PDB entry 8PIA | X-ray diffraction, 2.80 A resolution | chains F and B of the 4 polymer chains in the assembly

== Chain F ==
Molecule: Chains: F
Notes: engineered mutation(s): NM_175914.5 c.-181G>T (g.42984264)
Sequence (21 nucleotides; each row starts with the number of its first residue):
   401 ATACGTTAAA GAGTAAACAG T

== Chain B ==
Protein: Hepatocyte nuclear factor 1-alpha
Organism: Homo sapiens
UniProtKB: P20823 (HNF1A_HUMAN); numbering as in UniProt (aligned over 83-279)
Amino-acid sequence (198 residues; row label = number of the first residue in the row):
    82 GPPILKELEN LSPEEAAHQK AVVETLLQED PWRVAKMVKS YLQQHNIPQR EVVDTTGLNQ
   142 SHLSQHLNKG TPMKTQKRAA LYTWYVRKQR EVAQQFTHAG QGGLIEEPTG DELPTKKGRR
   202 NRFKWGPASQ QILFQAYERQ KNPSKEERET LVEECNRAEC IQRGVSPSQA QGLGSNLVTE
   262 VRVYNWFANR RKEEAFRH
Unresolved in the structure: 82-93, 181-200, 277-279
Sequence notes: expression tag (82)
Curated features (UniProtKB/Swiss-Prot):
  - DNA-binding region: Gly-199 to His-279 (Homeobox)
  - region (Interaction with DNA): Gln-130 to Glu-132, His-143 to Asn-149, Lys-155 to Lys-158, Arg-203 to Trp-206, Arg-263 to Tyr-265, Asn-270 to Lys-273
  - motif: Lys-197 to Lys-205 (Nuclear localization signal)
  - modified residue (Phosphoserine): Ser-93, Ser-247
  - cross-link: Lys-117 (Glycyl lysine isopeptide (Lys-Gly) (interchain with G-Cter in ubiquitin))
  - natural variant: Leu-107 (L107R: In MODY3), Lys-117 (K117E: In MODY3; uncertain significance), Tyr-122 (Y122C: In MODY3), Asn-127 (N127Y: In a hepatocellular carcinoma sample), Ile-128 (I128N: In MODY3; uncertain significance), Pro-129 (P129T: In MODY3; uncertain significance), Arg-131 (R131Q: In MODY3; R131W: In MODY3), Val-133 (V133M: In MODY3), Ser-142 (S142F: In MODY3), His-143 (H143Y: In MODY3), Lys-158 (K158N: In MODY3; uncertain significance), Arg-159 (R159Q: In MODY3; R159W: In MODY3), 20 further natural variant entries in UniProt
  - mutagenesis: Lys-117 (K117R: Strong loss of SPOP-mediated ubiquitination), Asn-127 (N127W: Abolishes transcription activation), Glu-132 (E132K: Abolishes transcription activation), Phe-177 (F177S: No significant effect on transcription activation), Ile-186 (I186Q: No effect on transcription activation), Thr-190 (T190Q: No effect on transcription activation), Asn-202 (N202D: Reduces transcription activation by 70%), Val-246 (V246D: Reduces transcription activation by 75%), Asn-257 (N257W: Reduces transcription activation by 70%)
Reported in the primary citation:
  - binding site for Chains: E: Lys-273

== How chain F and chain B interact ==
Pairs across the interface - 19 pairs, chain F then chain B:
  DT402(F) with Arg-229(B), salt bridge to the phosphate; Tyr-265(B), sugar contact
  DA403(F) with Asn-223(B), phosphate contact; Tyr-265(B), base contact; Arg-272(B), salt bridge to the phosphate
  DA408(F) with Arg-203(B), base contact
  DA409(F) with Arg-203(B), hydrogen bond to the sugar
  DA410(F) with Arg-131(B), phosphate contact
  DG411(F) with Pro-129(B), phosphate contact; Gln-130(B), hydrogen bond to the phosphate; Arg-131(B), hydrogen bond to the phosphate
  DA412(F) with Lys-120(B), salt bridge to the phosphate; Gln-130(B), hydrogen bond to the phosphate; Gln-141(B), hydrogen bond to the base; Ser-145(B), hydrogen bond to the phosphate; Asn-149(B), hydrogen bond to the phosphate
  DG413(F) with Ser-142(B), base contact; Lys-150(B), phosphate contact
  DT414(F) with Gln-146(B), base contact
Also at the interface, not in a pair above, chain F (11 interface residues in all): DG405, DT406
Also at the interface, not in a pair above, chain B (17 interface residues in all): Ile-128, Lys-273

== Overview ==
11 residues of chain F face 17 of chain B across their interface, with 7 hydrogen bonds and 3 salt bridges.
Polar pairs include DA412(F)/Gln-141(B), DA409(F)/Arg-203(B) and DG411(F)/Gln-130(B). Curated annotation
(UniProt) lists a DNA-binding region and 9 mutagenesis sites on chain B. From the paper: a binding site for
Chains: E at Lys-273(B).
Chain F is Chains: F and chain B is Hepatocyte nuclear factor 1-alpha (Homo sapiens); the structure, DNA
binding domain of HNF-1A bound to P2-HNF4A promoter DNA variant (P2 -181G>T), was determined by X-ray
diffraction (same publication as 8PI7, 8PI8 and 8PI9).
